9H3L - chains A and D of the 13 polymer chains in the assembly; structure by electron microscopy, 5.84 A resolution (low resolution: residue-level contacts below are approximate; hydrogen-bond / salt-bridge calls are withheld).

[Chain A]
Molecule: 23S ribosomal RNA
From: Escherichia coli
Sequence (2904 nucleotides; numbered 1 to 2904; the number before each row is that of its first residue):
     1 GGUUAAGCGACUAAGCGUACACGGUGGAUGCCCUGGCAGUCAGAGGCGAU
    51 GAAGGACGUGCUAAUCUGCGAUAAGCGUCGGUAAGGUGAUAUGAACCGUU
   101 AUAACCGGCGAUUUCCGAAUGGGGAAACCCAGUGUGUUUCGACACACUAU
   151 CAUUAACUGAAUCCAUAGGUUAAUGAGGCGAACCGGGGGAACUGAAACAU
   201 CUAAGUACCCCGAGGAAAAGAAAUCAACCGAGAUUCCCCCAGUAGCGGCG
   251 AGCGAACGGGGAGCAGCCCAGAGCCUGAAUCAGUGUGUGUGUUAGUGGAA
   301 GCGUCUGGAAAGGCGCGCGAUACAGGGUGACAGCCCCGUACACAAAAAUG
   351 CACAUGCUGUGAGCUCGAUGAGUAGGGCGGGACACGUGGUAUCCUGUCUG
   401 AAUAUGGGGGGACCAUCCUCCAAGGCUAAAUACUCCUGACUGACCGAUAG
   451 UGAACCAGUACCGUGAGGGAAAGGCGAAAAGAACCCCGGCGAGGGGAGUG
   501 AAAAAGAACCUGAAACCGUGUACGUACAAGCAGUGGGAGCACGCUUAGGC
   551 GUGUGACUGCGUACCUUUUGUAUAAUGGGUCAGCGACUUAUAUUCUGUAG
   601 CAAGGUUAACCGAAUAGGGGAGCCGAAGGGAAACCGAGUCUUAACUGGGC
   651 GUUAAGUUGCAGGGUAUAGACCCGAAACCCGGUGAUCUAGCCAUGGGCAG
   701 GUUGAAGGUUGGGUAACACUAACUGGAGGACCGAACCGACUAAUGUUGAA
   751 AAAUUAGCGGAUGACUUGUGGCUGGGGGUGAAAGGCCAAUCAAACCGGGA
   801 GAUAGCUGGUUCUCCCCGAAAGCUAUAUAAGUAGCGCCUCGUGAAUUCAU
   851 CUCCGGGGGUAGAGCACUGUUUCGGCAAGGGGGUCAUCCCGACUUACCAA
   901 CCCGAUGCAAACUGCGAAUACCGGAGAAUGUUAUCACGGGAGACACACGG
   951 CGGGUGCUAACGUCCGUCGUGAAGAGGGAAACAACCCAGACCGCCAGCUA
  1001 AGGUCCCAAAGUCAUGGUUAAGUGGGAAACGAUGUGGGAAGGCCCAGACA
  1051 GCCAGGAUGUUGGCUUAGAAGCAGCCAUCAUUUAAAGAAAGCGUAAUAGC
  1101 UCACUGGUCGAGUCGGCCUGCGCGGAAGAUGUAACGGGGCUAAACCAUGC
  1151 ACCGAAGCUGCGGCAGCGACGCUUAUGCGUUGUUGGGUAGGGGAGCGUUC
  1201 UGUAAGCCUGCGAAGGUGUGCUGUGAGGCAUGCUGGAGGUAUCAGAAGUG
  1251 CGAAUGCUGACAUAAGUAACGAUAAAGCGGGUGAAAAGCCCGCUCGCCGG
  1301 AAGACCAAGGGUUCCUGUCCAACGUUAAUCGGGGCAGGGUGAGUCGACCC
  1351 CUAAGGCGAGGCCGAAAGGCGUAGUCGAUGGGAAACAGGUUAAUAUUCCU
  1401 GUACUUGGUGUUACUGCGAAGGGGGGACGGAGAAGGCUAUGUUGGCCGGG
  1451 CGACGGUUGUCCCGGUUUAAGCGUGUAGGCUGGUUUUCCAGGCAAAUCCG
  1501 GAAAAUCAAGGCUGAGGCGUGAUGACGAGGCACUACGGUGCUGAAGCAAC
  1551 AAAUGCCCUGCUUCCAGGAAAAGCCUCUAAGCAUCAGGUAACAUCAAAUC
  1601 GUACCCCAAACCGACACAGGUGGUCAGGUAGAGAAUACCAAGGCGCUUGA
  1651 GAGAACUCGGGUGAAGGAACUAGGCAAAAUGGUGCCGUAACUUCGGGAGA
  1701 AGGCACGCUGAUAUGUAGGUGAGGUCCCUCGCGGAUGGAGCUGAAAUCAG
  1751 UCGAAGAUACCAGCUGGCUGCAACUGUUUAUUAAAAACACAGCACUGUGC
  1801 AAACACGAAAGUGGACGUAUACGGUGUGACGCCUGCCCGGUGCCGGAAGG
  1851 UUAAUUGAUGGGGUUAGCGCAAGCGAAGCUCUUGAUCGAAGCCCCGGUAA
  1901 ACGGCGGCCGUAACUAUAACGGUCCUAAGGUAGCGAAAUUCCUUGUCGGG
  1951 UAAGUUCCGACCUGCACGAAUGGCGUAAUGAUGGCCAGGCUGUCUCCACC
  2001 CGAGACUCAGUGAAAUUGAACUCGCUGUGAAGAUGCAGUGUACCCGCGGC
  2051 AAGACGGAAAGACCCCGUGAACCUUUACUAUAGCUUGACACUGAACAUUG
  2101 AGCCUUGAUGUGUAGGAUAGGUGGGAGGCUUUGAAGUGUGGACGCCAGUC
  2151 UGCAUGGAGCCGACCUUGAAAUACCACCCUUUAAUGUUUGAUGUUCUAAC
  2201 GUUGACCCGUAAUCCGGGUUGCGGACAGUGUCUGGUGGGUAGUUUGACUG
  2251 GGGCGGUCUCCUCCUAAAGAGUAACGGAGGAGCACGAAGGUUGGCUAAUC
  2301 CUGGUCGGACAUCAGGAGGUUAGUGCAAUGGCAUAAGCCAGCUUGACUGC
  2351 GAGCGUGACGGCGCGAGCAGGUGCGAAAGCAGGUCAUAGUGAUCCGGUGG
  2401 UUCUGAAUGGAAGGGCCAUCGCUCAACGGAUAAAAGGUACUCCGGGGAUA
  2451 ACAGGCUGAUACCGCCCAAGAGUUCAUAUCGACGGCGGUGUUUGGCACCU
  2501 CGAUGUCGGCUCAUCACAUCCUGGGGCUGAAGUAGGUCCCAAGGGUAUGG
  2551 CUGUUCGCCAUUUAAAGUGGUACGCGAGCUGGGUUUAGAACGUCGUGAGA
  2601 CAGUUCGGUCCCUAUCUGCCGUGGGCGCUGGAGAACUGAGGGGGGCUGCU
  2651 CCUAGUACGAGAGGACCGGAGUGGACGCAUCACUGGUGUUCGGGUUGUCA
  2701 UGCCAAUGGCACUGCCCGGUAGCUAAAUGCGGAAGAGAUAAGUGCUGAAA
  2751 GCAUCUAAGCACGAAACUUGCCCCGAGAUGAGUUCUCCCUGACCCUUUAA
  2801 GGGUCCUGAAGGAACGUUGAAGACGACGACGUUGAUAGGCCGGGUGUGUA
  2851 AGCGCAGCGAUGCGUUGAGCUAACCGGUACUAAUGAACCGUGAGGCUUAA
  2901 CCUU
Not modelled in the structure: 685-793, 865-914, 1032-1122, 1687-1701, 1769-1983, 2054-2509, 2587-2607, 2904

[Chain D]
Molecule: 50S ribosomal protein L3
From: Escherichia coli
UniProtKB: P60438 (RL3_ECOLI); residue numbers follow UniProt; this construct covers 1-209
Sequence (209 residues; row label = number of the first residue in the row):
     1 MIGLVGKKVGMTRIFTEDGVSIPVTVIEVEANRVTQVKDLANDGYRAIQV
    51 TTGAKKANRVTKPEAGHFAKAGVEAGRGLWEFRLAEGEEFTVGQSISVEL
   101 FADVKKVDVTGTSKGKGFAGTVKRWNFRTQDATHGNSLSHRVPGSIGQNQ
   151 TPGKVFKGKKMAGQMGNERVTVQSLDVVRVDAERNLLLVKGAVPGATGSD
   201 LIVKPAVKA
Not modelled in the structure: 127-160
Curated features (UniProtKB/Swiss-Prot):
  - modified residue: Lys38 (N6-succinyllysine), Gln150 (N5-methylglutamine)

[How chain A and chain D interact]
Residue-residue contacts - 104 pairs, chain A then chain D:
  A1654(A) - Phe118(D)
  A1655(A) - Phe118(D)
  A1655(A) - Gly120(D)
  A1655(A) - Val122(D)
  C1656(A) - Val122(D)
  G2048(A) - Phe118(D)
  G2048(A) - Met161(D)
  G2048(A) - Ala162(D)
  G2049(A) - Thr121(D)
  G2049(A) - Met161(D)
  C2050(A) - Thr121(D)
  C2619(A) - Met161(D)
  C2620(A) - Trp125(D)
  C2620(A) - Met161(D)
  C2620(A) - Ala162(D)
  G2621(A) - Gln164(D)
  G2633(A) - Thr61(D)
  G2633(A) - Glu64(D)
  A2634(A) - Glu64(D)
  A2635(A) - Lys38(D)
  A2635(A) - Gln49(D)
  A2635(A) - Leu79(D)
  A2635(A) - Trp80(D)
  A2635(A) - Glu81(D)
  C2636(A) - Lys38(D)
  C2636(A) - Tyr45(D)
  C2636(A) - Trp80(D)
  C2636(A) - Glu81(D)
  U2637(A) - Tyr45(D)
  U2637(A) - Glu81(D)
  U2637(A) - Arg83(D)
  A2679(A) - Ser113(D)
  A2679(A) - Met165(D)
  A2679(A) - Glu168(D)
  A2679(A) - Ala192(D)
  A2679(A) - Val193(D)
  A2679(A) - Pro194(D)
  U2680(A) - Met11(D)
  U2680(A) - Ser113(D)
  U2680(A) - Lys114(D)
  U2680(A) - Ala192(D)
  U2680(A) - Val193(D)
  U2680(A) - Gly195(D)
  C2681(A) - Met11(D)
  C2681(A) - Lys114(D)
  A2682(A) - Met11(D)
  A2682(A) - Arg13(D)
  A2682(A) - Pro23(D)
  C2683(A) - Arg13(D)
  C2723(A) - Lys114(D)
  U2724(A) - Lys116(D)
  G2729(A) - Ser21(D)
  G2729(A) - Pro23(D)
  G2729(A) - Lys190(D)
  G2729(A) - Gly191(D)
  C2730(A) - Gln173(D)
  C2730(A) - Ser174(D)
  G2731(A) - Ser174(D)
  G2731(A) - Lys208(D)
  A2733(A) - Lys208(D)
  A2733(A) - Ala209(D)
  C2771(A) - Gln173(D)
  C2771(A) - Lys208(D)
  C2772(A) - Thr171(D)
  C2772(A) - Gln173(D)
  C2773(A) - Arg169(D)
  C2773(A) - Val170(D)
  C2773(A) - Thr171(D)
  C2774(A) - Arg169(D)
  U2783(A) - Asp43(D)
  U2784(A) - Gln36(D)
  U2784(A) - Asn42(D)
  U2784(A) - Asp43(D)
  C2785(A) - Gln36(D)
  C2785(A) - Asn42(D)
  C2785(A) - His67(D)
  C2785(A) - Lys70(D)
  U2786(A) - Pro63(D)
  U2786(A) - Gly66(D)
  U2786(A) - His67(D)
  U2786(A) - Lys70(D)
  C2787(A) - Lys62(D)
  C2787(A) - Pro63(D)
  C2788(A) - Lys62(D)
  A2810(A) - Lys62(D)
  A2810(A) - Pro63(D)
  G2811(A) - Thr61(D)
  G2811(A) - Lys62(D)
  G2812(A) - Arg59(D)
  A2820(A) - Lys114(D)
  A2820(A) - Ala196(D)
  A2820(A) - Thr197(D)
  A2821(A) - Lys114(D)
  A2821(A) - Gly115(D)
  A2821(A) - Asn167(D)
  G2822(A) - Gly115(D)
  G2822(A) - Lys116(D)
  G2822(A) - Asn167(D)
  A2823(A) - Gly117(D)
  A2823(A) - Phe118(D)
  C2830(A) - Lys56(D)
  C2830(A) - Arg59(D)
  G2831(A) - Lys56(D)
  G2834(A) - Lys56(D)
Other interface residues (no listed pair), chain A (54 interface residues in all): C2512, U2622, A2632, G2638, C2678, U2728, G2732, A2809, A2829
Other interface residues (no listed pair), chain D (67 interface residues in all): Thr12, Ile22, Asn58, Lys106, Thr110, Ala119, Lys123, Arg124, Asn126, Gly163, Val172, Leu175, Val207

[Summary]
Chain A and chain D form an interface of 54 and 67 residues respectively.
Here chain A is 23S ribosomal RNA and chain D is 50S ribosomal protein L3, both from Escherichia coli. Entry
9H3L (50S subunit precursor C_(L29)-/(L22)-) was determined by electron microscopy, deposited together with
9H3K, 9HAL and 9HAM.
